PDB entry 2XSH | X-ray diffraction, 2.29 A resolution | chains E and F of the 6 polymer chains in the assembly

Chain E:
Name: Biphenyl dioxygenase subunit alpha
Organism: Burkholderia xenovorans
Notes: EC 1.14.12.18
Reference sequence: P37333 (BPHA_BURXL); residues 1-459 here = UniProt positions 1-459
Chain sequence (459 residues; row label = number of the first residue in the row):
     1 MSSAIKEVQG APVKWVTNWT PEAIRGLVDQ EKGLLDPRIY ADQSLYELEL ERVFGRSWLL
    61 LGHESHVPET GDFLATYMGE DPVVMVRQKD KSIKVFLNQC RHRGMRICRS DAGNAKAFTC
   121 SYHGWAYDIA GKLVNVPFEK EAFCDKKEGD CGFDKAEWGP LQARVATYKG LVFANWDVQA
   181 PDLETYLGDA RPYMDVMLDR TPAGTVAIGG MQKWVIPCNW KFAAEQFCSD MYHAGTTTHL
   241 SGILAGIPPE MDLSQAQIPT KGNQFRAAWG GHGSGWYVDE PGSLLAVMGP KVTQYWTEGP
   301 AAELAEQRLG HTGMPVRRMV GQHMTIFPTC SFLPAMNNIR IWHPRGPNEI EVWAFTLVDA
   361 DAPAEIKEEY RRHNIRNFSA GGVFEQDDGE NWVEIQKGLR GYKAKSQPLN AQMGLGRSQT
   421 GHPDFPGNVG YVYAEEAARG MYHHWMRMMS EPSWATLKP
Unresolved in the structure: 1-17, 144-152
Construct notes: engineered mutation Ala335 (Thr in P37333), Met336 (Phe in P37333)
Bound ions: 2Fe-2S cluster Fe: Cys100, His102, Cys120, His123
Ligand contacts:
  - 2,6-dichlorobiphenyl (DC5): Gln226, Phe227, Asp230, Met231, His233, Ala234, His239, Ser283, Val287, Gly321, Gln322, His323, Leu333, Met336, Phe384
  - Fe2+ (FE2): Gln226, His233, His239, Asp388
  - 2Fe-2S cluster (FES): Cys100, His102, Arg103, Gly104, Met105, Cys120, Tyr122, His123, Gly124, Trp125
UniProt features mapped onto this chain:
  - binding site ([2Fe-2S] cluster): Cys100, His102, Cys120, His123
  - binding site (Fe cation): His233, His239
From the paper describing this entry:
  - binding site for 2,6-dichlorobiphenyl: Gln226, Phe227, Met231, His233, His239, Val287, Gly321, His323, Leu333, Met336, Phe384

Chain F:
Name: Biphenyl dioxygenase subunit beta
Organism: Burkholderia xenovorans
Notes: EC 1.14.12.18
Reference sequence: P37334 (BPHE_BURXL); residues 1-188 here = UniProt positions 1-188
Chain sequence (188 residues; numbered 1 to 188; the number before each row is that of its first residue):
     1 MTNPSPHFFK TFEWPSKAAG LELQNEIEQF YYREAQLLDH RAYEAWFALL DKDIHYFMPL
    61 RTNRMIREGE LEYSGDQDLA HFDETHETMY GRIRKVTSDV GWAENPPSRT RHLVSNVIVK
   121 ETATPDTFEV NSAFILYRNR LERQVDIFAG ERRDVLRRAD NNLGFSIAKR TILLDASTLL
   181 SNNLSMFF
Unresolved in the structure: 1-8

How chain E and chain F interact:
Contacting residue pairs (81; chain E residue first):
  Ser110(E) - Asn63(F)
  Ser110(E) - Met65(F)
  Asp111(E) - Thr62(F)
  Asp111(E) - Asn63(F)  hydrogen bond (side chain-backbone)
  Ala112(E) - Arg64(F)  hydrogen bond (backbone-side chain)
  Gly113(E) - Arg64(F)
  Gly113(E) - Glu68(F)
  Asn114(E) - Glu68(F)  hydrogen bond (backbone-side chain)
  Ile208(E) - Gln77(F)
  Ile208(E) - Leu79(F)
  Gly209(E) - Asp78(F)
  Gly209(E) - Leu79(F)  hydrogen bond (backbone-backbone)
  Gly210(E) - Leu60(F)
  Gly210(E) - Leu79(F)
  Met211(E) - Leu60(F)
  Gln212(E) - Leu60(F)
  Gln212(E) - Leu79(F)
  Gln212(E) - Ala80(F)  hydrogen bond (side chain-backbone)
  Lys213(E) - Thr178(F)
  Lys213(E) - Leu179(F)  hydrogen bond (backbone-backbone)
  Trp214(E) - Thr178(F)
  Trp214(E) - Leu179(F)
  Trp214(E) - Ser181(F)
  Trp214(E) - Asn182(F)
  Val215(E) - Thr178(F)
  Val215(E) - Leu179(F)  hydrogen bond (backbone-backbone)
  Val215(E) - Ser181(F)
  Val215(E) - Asn182(F)  hydrogen bond (backbone-backbone)
  Thr237(E) - Trp102(F)  hydrogen bond (backbone-side chain)
  Thr238(E) - Trp102(F)  hydrogen bond (backbone-side chain)
  Leu240(E) - Val100(F)  hydrophobic
  Ser241(E) - Lys95(F)  hydrogen bond
  Ser241(E) - Val100(F)  hydrogen bond (side chain-backbone)
  Ser241(E) - Gly101(F)
  Leu244(E) - Arg94(F)
  Leu244(E) - Ser98(F)
  Ala245(E) - Gly91(F)
  Ile247(E) - Arg94(F)
  Pro248(E) - Arg94(F)  hydrogen bond (backbone-side chain)
  Pro249(E) - Tyr90(F)
  Pro249(E) - Arg94(F)
  Met251(E) - Arg94(F)  hydrogen bond (backbone-side chain)
  Phe355(E) - Leu79(F)  hydrophobic
  Thr356(E) - Leu79(F)
  Arg371(E) - Asp76(F)  hydrogen bond (side chain-backbone)
  Arg371(E) - Gln77(F)
  Arg371(E) - Asp78(F)  hydrogen bond (side chain-backbone)
  Arg371(E) - Asp83(F)  salt bridge
  Arg372(E) - His55(F)
  Arg372(E) - Asp83(F)  salt bridge
  Arg372(E) - Glu84(F)
  Ile375(E) - Leu79(F)  hydrophobic
  Ile375(E) - Ala80(F)
  Ile375(E) - His81(F)
  Ile375(E) - Phe82(F)
  Ile375(E) - Asp83(F)
  Ile375(E) - Glu84(F)
  Arg376(E) - Thr88(F)
  Arg376(E) - Arg92(F)
  Ser379(E) - His81(F)  hydrogen bond (side chain-backbone)
  Ala380(E) - Leu179(F)  hydrophobic
  Ala380(E) - Asn183(F)
  Ala380(E) - Leu184(F)  hydrogen bond (backbone-backbone)
  Gly381(E) - Arg92(F)  hydrogen bond (backbone-side chain)
  Gly381(E) - Leu184(F)
  Val383(E) - Arg92(F)
  Val383(E) - Lys95(F)
  Gln386(E) - Lys95(F)
  Gln386(E) - Ala103(F)
  Gln386(E) - Asn183(F)
  Gln386(E) - Leu184(F)
  Gln386(E) - Ser185(F)
  Asp387(E) - Lys95(F)  salt bridge
  Asp387(E) - Trp102(F)  hydrogen bond (side chain-backbone)
  Asp387(E) - Ala103(F)  hydrogen bond (side chain-backbone)
  Gly389(E) - Asn182(F)
  Glu390(E) - Trp102(F)
  Glu390(E) - Arg140(F)  salt bridge
  Glu390(E) - Leu141(F)
  Val393(E) - Asn182(F)
  Glu394(E) - Leu141(F)
Also at the interface, not in a pair above, chain E (50 interface residues in all): Arg109, Ile216, Pro217, Gly242, Asp252, Leu253, Glu351, Ala354, Glu368, Asn374, Lys397
Also at the interface, not in a pair above, chain F (41 interface residues in all): Thr85, Glu142, Gln144, Ser177, Leu180

Summary:
50 residues of chain E face 41 of chain F across their interface; the contacts include 21 hydrogen bonds and 4
salt bridges. Polar contacts include Arg371(E)-Asp83(F), Arg372(E)-Asp83(F) and Asp387(E)-Lys95(F). Ligands of
chain E: 2,6-dichlorobiphenyl, 2Fe-2S cluster and Fe2+. The paper reports a binding site for
2,6-dichlorobiphenyl at Gln226(E), Phe227(E) and Met231(E) among others.
Here chain E is Biphenyl dioxygenase subunit alpha and chain F is Biphenyl dioxygenase subunit beta, both from
Burkholderia xenovorans. Entry 2XSH (Crystal structure of P4 variant of biphenyl dioxygenase from burkholderia
xenovorans LB400 in complex with 2,6 ...) was determined by X-ray diffraction (same publication as 2XR8, 2XRX
and 2XSO).
